PDB entry 3HBL | X-ray diffraction, 2.71 A resolution | chains C and D of the 4 polymer chains in the assembly

Chain C (and D):
Protein: Pyruvate carboxylase
Organism: Staphylococcus aureus subsp. aureus Mu50
Notes: chain D of this document is another copy of the same molecule, construct and numbering; everything in this record applies to it too
Reference sequence: Q99UY8 (Q99UY8_STAAM); the construct lacks a stretch of the UniProt sequence and is renumbered around it, so the offset changes along the chain: 34-315 = UniProt 1-282; 317-357 = UniProt 283-323; 358-362 = UniProt 326-330; 363-513 = UniProt 332-482; 5 more segments
Sequence (1150 residues; numbered 34 to 1182 plus 6 insertion-coded residues; 5 numbers in that range are skipped by the numbering (no residue carries them; nothing is unmodelled there); the number before each row is that of its first residue; a row labelled like 357A-357B holds insertion residues (357A, then the next letters in order)):
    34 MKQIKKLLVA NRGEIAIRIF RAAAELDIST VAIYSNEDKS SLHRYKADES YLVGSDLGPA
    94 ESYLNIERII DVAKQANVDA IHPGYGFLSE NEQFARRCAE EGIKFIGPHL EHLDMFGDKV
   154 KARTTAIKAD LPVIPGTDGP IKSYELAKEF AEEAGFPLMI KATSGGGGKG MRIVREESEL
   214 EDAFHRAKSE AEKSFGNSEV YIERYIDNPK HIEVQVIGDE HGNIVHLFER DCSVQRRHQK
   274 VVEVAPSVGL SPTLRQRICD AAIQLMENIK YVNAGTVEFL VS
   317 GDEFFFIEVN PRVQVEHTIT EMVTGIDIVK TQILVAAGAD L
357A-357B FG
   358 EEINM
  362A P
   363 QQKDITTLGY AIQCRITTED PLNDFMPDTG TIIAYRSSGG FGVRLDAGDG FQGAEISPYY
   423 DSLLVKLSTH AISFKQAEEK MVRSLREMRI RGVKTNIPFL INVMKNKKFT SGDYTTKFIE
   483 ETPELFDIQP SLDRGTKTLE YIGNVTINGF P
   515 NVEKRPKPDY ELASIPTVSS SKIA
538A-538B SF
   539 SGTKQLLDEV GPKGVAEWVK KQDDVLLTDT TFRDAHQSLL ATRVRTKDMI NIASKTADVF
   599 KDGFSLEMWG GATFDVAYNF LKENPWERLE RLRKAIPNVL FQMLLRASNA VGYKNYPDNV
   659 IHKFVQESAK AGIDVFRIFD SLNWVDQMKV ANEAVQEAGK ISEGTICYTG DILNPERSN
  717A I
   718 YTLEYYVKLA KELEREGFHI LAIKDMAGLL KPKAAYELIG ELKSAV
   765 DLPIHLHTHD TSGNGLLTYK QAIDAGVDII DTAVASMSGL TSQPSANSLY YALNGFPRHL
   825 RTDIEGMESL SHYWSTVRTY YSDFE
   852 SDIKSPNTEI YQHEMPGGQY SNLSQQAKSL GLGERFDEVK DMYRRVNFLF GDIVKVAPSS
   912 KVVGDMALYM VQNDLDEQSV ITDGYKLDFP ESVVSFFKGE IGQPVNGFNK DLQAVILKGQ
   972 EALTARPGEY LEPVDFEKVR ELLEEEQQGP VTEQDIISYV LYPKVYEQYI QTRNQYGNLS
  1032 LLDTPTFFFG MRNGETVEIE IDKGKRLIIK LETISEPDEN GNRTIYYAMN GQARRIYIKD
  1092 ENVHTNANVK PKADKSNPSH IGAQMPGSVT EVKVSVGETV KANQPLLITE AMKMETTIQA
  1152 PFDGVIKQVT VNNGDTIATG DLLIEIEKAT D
Disordered / not traced: 34-35, 1094-1139, 1148-1182 (chain D: 34-35, 169-238, 1094-1100, 1179-1182)
Covalent attachments: 5-(hexahydro-2-oxo-1H-thieno[3,4-d]imidazol-6-yl)pentanal (BTI) linked to Lys1144
Differences from the reference sequence: engineered mutation Ala908 (Thr876 in Q99UY8)
Ion coordination: Mn2+ near Asp572 (its only coordinating residue here)
Small-molecule neighbours:
  - ADP (adenosine-5'-diphosphate): Lys152, Met192, Lys194, Gly198, Gly199, Gly200, Gly201, Met204, Glu236, Arg237, Tyr238, Ile239, His244, Gln268, His271, Glu311, Leu313, Ile323, Glu324, Thr478
  - BTI (5-(hexahydro-2-oxo-1H-thieno[3,4-d]imidazol-6-yl)pentanal): Gln575, Ala610, Asp613, Val614, Asn617, Phe618, Arg644, Tyr651, Gly869, Gln870, Asn873, Ala908, Ser911, Lys912
From the paper describing this entry:
  - mutagenesis - R644A, R644K, Y651A, Q870A (2-fold), T908A (> 30-fold), S911A, K912T: decreased catalytic activity
  - binding site for BTI: Ala610, Tyr651, Ser911, Lys912
  - disease-associated variants - R451C: decreased catalytic activity (citing earlier work)
  - mutagenesis - Y1077A: abolished catalytic activity (citing earlier work)

Chain C / chain D interface:
Contacting residue pairs (34):
  Phe618(C) - Met1143(D)  hydrophobic
  Phe618(C) - Lys1144(D)
  Gln876(C) - Met1143(D)
  Gln877(C) - Lys1144(D)
  Leu881(C) - Pro1117(D)
  Lys912(C) - Lys1144(D)  hydrogen bond (side chain-backbone)
  Asp916(C) - Lys1144(D)
  Asp916(C) - Met1145(D)
  Tyr920(C) - Gln1115(D)
  Gln923(C) - Pro1117(D)
  Gln923(C) - Thr1170(D)  hydrogen bond
  Asn924(C) - Gln1115(D)
  Lys937(C) - Pro1152(D)
  Leu938(C) - Gln1115(D)  hydrogen bond (backbone-side chain)
  Asp939(C) - Gln1115(D)
  Asp939(C) - Thr1147(D)
  Asp939(C) - Thr1148(D)
  Asp939(C) - Ile1149(D)
  Asp939(C) - Gln1150(D)  hydrogen bond (side chain-backbone)
  Pro941(C) - Met1145(D)  hydrophobic
  Pro941(C) - Glu1146(D)
  Pro941(C) - Thr1147(D)
  Glu942(C) - Glu1146(D)  hydrogen bond (backbone-backbone)
  Lys969(C) - Asn1134(D)  hydrogen bond (backbone-side chain)
  Met1143(C) - Pro513(D)
  Met1143(C) - Asn515(D)  hydrogen bond (backbone-backbone)
  Met1143(C) - Glu517(D)
  Lys1144(C) - Asn510(D)
  Lys1144(C) - Gly511(D)  hydrogen bond (side chain-backbone)
  Lys1144(C) - Phe512(D)
  Lys1144(C) - Pro513(D)
  Lys1144(C) - Glu1092(D)
  Met1145(C) - Pro513(D)  hydrophobic
  Met1145(C) - Asn515(D)
Also at the interface, not in a pair above, chain C (24 interface residues in all): Arg581, Ser880, Leu919, Phe940, Gly970, Lys1015
Also at the interface, not in a pair above, chain D (26 interface residues in all): Val516, Phe618, Lys1106, Thr1121, Glu1141, Ala1142

Overview:
24 residues of chain C face 26 of chain D across their interface, with 8 hydrogen bonds. Polar contacts
include Lys912(C)-Lys1144(D), Gln923(C)-Thr1170(D) and Leu938(C)-Gln1115(D). The paper reports a binding site
for BTI at Ala610(C), Tyr651(C) and Ser911(C) among others; R644A, R644K and Y651A of chain C, among others,
reduce catalytic activity; 9 substitutions were tested in all.
Both chains are Pyruvate carboxylase (Staphylococcus aureus subsp. aureus Mu50). Entry 3HBL (Crystal Structure
of S. aureus Pyruvate Carboxylase T908A Mutant) was determined by X-ray diffraction together with 3HB9 and
3HO8 from the same study.
